Entry 2HBQ (X-ray diffraction, 1.80 A resolution); this record covers chains B and C of the 3 polymer chains in the assembly.

# Chain B
Name: Caspase-1
From: Homo sapiens
Notes: EC 3.4.22.36; fragment: P10 Subunit, residues 317-404
Reference sequence: P29466 (CASP1_HUMAN); residue numbers follow UniProt; this construct covers 317-404
Sequence (88 residues; row label = number of the first residue in the row):
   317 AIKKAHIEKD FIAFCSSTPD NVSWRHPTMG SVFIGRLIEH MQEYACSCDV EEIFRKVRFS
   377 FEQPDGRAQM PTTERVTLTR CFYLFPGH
Swiss-Prot annotation at these positions:
  - mutagenesis: I318 to K320 (Abolished ability to cleave IL18), I318 (I318N: Mediates autoprocessing but is unable to interact with Gasdermin-D (GSDMD) and mediate its cleavage), K320 (K320A: Abolishes cleavage of Gasdermin-D (GSDMD))
From the paper describing this entry:
  - self-association interface (contacts with another copy of this molecule); pairs are residue here / residue on that copy: E390-E390 (water-mediated contact)
  - mutagenesis - E390A (460-fold): decreased catalytic activity

# Chain C
Name: N-[(benzyloxy)carbonyl]-L-valyl-N-[(2S)-1-carboxy-4-fluoro-3-oxobutan-2-yl]-L-alaninamide
Sequence (5 residues; numbered 1 to 5; the number before each row is that of its first residue):
     1 XVADX
Modified positions: PHQ (benzyl chlorocarbonate) at position 1; CF0 (fluoromethane) at position 5

# Interface between chain B and chain C
Residue-residue contacts (13; chain B residue first):
  S339(B) with A3(C); D4(C), hydrogen bond (backbone-backbone)
  W340(B) with V2(C); A3(C)
  R341(B) with PHQ_1(C); V2(C), hydrogen bond (backbone-backbone); A3(C); D4(C), salt bridge
  H342(B) with PHQ_1(C)
  P343(B) with PHQ_1(C)
  S347(B) with D4(C)
  V348(B) with PHQ_1(C)
  R383(B) with PHQ_1(C)
Other interface residues (no listed pair), chain B (9 interface residues in all): V338

# Summary
9 residues of chain B and 4 residues of chain C are in contact; the contacts include 2 hydrogen bonds and 1
salt bridge. Polar contacts include R341(B)-D4(C), S339(B)-D4(C) and R341(B)-V2(C). UniProt lists 3
mutagenesis sites on chain B. From the paper: E390A of chain B reduces catalytic activity; a self-association
interface involving E390(B).
Here chain B is Caspase-1 (Homo sapiens) and chain C is
N-[(benzyloxy)carbonyl]-L-valyl-N-[(2S)-1-carboxy-4-fluoro-3-oxobutan-2-yl]-L-alaninamide. Entry 2HBQ (Crystal
structure of wildtype human caspase-1 in complex with
3-[2-(2-benzyloxycarbonylamino-3-methyl-butyrylamino)-propionylamino]-4-oxo-pentanoic acid (z-VAD-FMK)) was
determined by X-ray diffraction, deposited together with 2HBR, 2HBY, 2HBZ, 2H48 and 2FQQ.
